5IOL - chains E and K of the 6 polymer chains in the assembly; structure by X-ray diffraction, 1.74 A resolution.

Chain E (and K):
Name: Nucleoside diphosphate kinase
From: Schistosoma mansoni
Notes: EC 2.7.4.6; chain K of this document is another copy of the same molecule, construct and numbering; everything in this record applies to it too
Reference sequence: G4VJY9 (G4VJY9_SCHMA); residues 2-149 here = UniProt positions 2-149
Amino-acid sequence (150 residues; numbered 0 to 149; the number before each row is that of its first residue; numbering starts at 0):
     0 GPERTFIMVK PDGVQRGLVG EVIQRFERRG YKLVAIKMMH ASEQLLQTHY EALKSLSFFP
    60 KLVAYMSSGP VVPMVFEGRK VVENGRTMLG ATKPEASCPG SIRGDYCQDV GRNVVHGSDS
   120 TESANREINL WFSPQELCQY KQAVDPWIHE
Not modelled in the structure: 0
Sequence notes: expression tag (0-1)

Chain E / chain K interface:
Residue-residue contacts (44):
  Val13(E) with Tyr139(K)
  Gln14(E) with Tyr139(K); Lys140(K), hydrogen bond (side chain-backbone); Gln141(K); Ala142(K), hydrogen bond (side chain-backbone)
  Gly16(E) with Glu26(K)
  Leu17(E) with Glu26(K), hydrogen bond (backbone-side chain)
  Val18(E) with Glu26(K), hydrogen bond (backbone-side chain)
  Gly19(E) with Gly19(K); Ile22(K); Glu26(K), hydrogen bond (backbone-side chain)
  Glu20(E) with Gln23(K), hydrogen bond
  Ile22(E) with Gly19(K); Ile22(K), hydrophobic
  Gln23(E) with Glu20(K), hydrogen bond
  Glu26(E) with Gly16(K); Leu17(K), hydrogen bond (side chain-backbone); Val18(K), hydrogen bond (side chain-backbone); Gly19(K), hydrogen bond (side chain-backbone)
  Leu32(E) with Met37(K)
  Val33(E) with Met37(K)
  Ile35(E) with Ile35(K), hydrophobic; Lys36(K); Met37(K), hydrogen bond (backbone-backbone)
  Lys36(E) with Ile35(K)
  Met37(E) with Leu32(K); Val33(K); Ile35(K), hydrogen bond (backbone-backbone); Cys137(K)
  Met38(E) with Cys137(K), hydrophobic
  His39(E) with Cys137(K); Gln138(K), hydrogen bond (side chain-backbone)
  Pro69(E) with Tyr139(K), hydrophobic
  Cys137(E) with Met37(K); Met38(K), hydrophobic; His39(K); Pro69(K), hydrophobic
  Gln138(E) with His39(K), hydrogen bond (backbone-side chain)
  Tyr139(E) with Val13(K); Gln14(K); Pro69(K), hydrophobic
  Lys140(E) with Gln14(K), hydrogen bond (backbone-side chain)
  Gln141(E) with Gln14(K)
  Ala142(E) with Gln14(K), hydrogen bond (backbone-side chain)
Also at the interface, not in a pair above, chain E (26 interface residues in all): Ala34, Glu135
Also at the interface, not in a pair above, chain K (27 interface residues in all): Ala34, Val71, Glu135

Summary:
26 residues of chain E face 27 of chain K across their interface; the contacts include 16 hydrogen bonds.
Among the polar pairs are Gln14(E)-Lys140(K), Gln14(E)-Ala142(K) and Leu17(E)-Glu26(K).
Both chains are Nucleoside diphosphate kinase (Schistosoma mansoni). Entry 5IOL (Crystal structure of
Nucleoside Diphosphate Kinase from Schistosoma mansoni) was determined by X-ray diffraction (same publication
as 5IOM and 5KK8).
